PDB entry 6HBC | electron microscopy, 2.78 A resolution | chains A and C of the 5 polymer chains in the assembly

[Chain A]
Protein: Carbon dioxide concentrating mechanism protein CcmM
Organism: Synechococcus elongatus (strain PCC 7942)
Notes: fragment: SSUL domain 1
UniProtKB: Q03513 (CCMM_SYNE7); numbering as in UniProt (aligned over 225-313)
Amino-acid sequence (92 residues; numbered 222 to 313; the number before each row is that of its first residue):
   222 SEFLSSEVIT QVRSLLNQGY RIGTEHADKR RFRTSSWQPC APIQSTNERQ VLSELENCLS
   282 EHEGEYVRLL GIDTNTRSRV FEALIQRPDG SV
Unresolved in the structure: 222-224, 311-313
Sequence notes: expression tag (222-224)
UniProt features mapped onto this chain:
  - mutagenesis: R251 to R252 (Prevents RuBisCO condensation), C279 (C279S: About 2-fold increased doubling time, about 15% increase in CO(2) requirement)

[Chain C]
Protein: Ribulose bisphosphate carboxylase large chain
Organism: Synechococcus elongatus (strain PCC 7942)
Notes: EC 4.1.1.39; fragment: Rubisco large subunit
UniProtKB: Q31NB3 (RBL_SYNE7); residues 4-475 here correspond to UniProt positions 1-472 (UniProt number = residue number - 3)
Amino-acid sequence (472 residues; each row starts with the number of its first residue):
     4 MPKTQSAAGY KAGVKDYKLT YYTPDYTPKD TDLLAAFRFS PQPGVPADEA GAAIAAESST
    64 GTWTTVWTDL LTDMDRYKGK CYHIEPVQGE ENSYFAFIAY PLDLFEEGSV TNILTSIVGN
   124 VFGFKAIRSL RLEDIRFPVA LVKTFQGPPH GIQVERDLLN KYGRPMLGCT IKPKLGLSAK
   184 NYGRAVYECL RGGLDFTKDD ENINSQPFQR WRDRFLFVAD AIHKSQAETG EIKGHYLNVT
   244 APTCEEMMKR AEFAKELGMP IIMHDFLTAG FTANTTLAKW CRDNGVLLHI HRAMHAVIDR
   304 QRNHGIHFRV LAKCLRLSGG DHLHSGTVVG KLEGDKASTL GFVDLMREDH IEADRSRGVF
   364 FTQDWASMPG VLPVASGGIH VWHMPALVEI FGDDSVLQFG GGTLGHPWGN APGATANRVA
   424 LEACVQARNE GRDLYREGGD ILREAGKWSP ELAAALDLWK EIKFEFETMD KL
Unresolved in the structure: 4-19, 332-337, 466-475

[Chain A / chain C interface]
Residue-residue contacts (16):
  R252(A) with D76(C), salt bridge
  T255(A) with R79(C)
  S257(A) with D76(C), hydrogen bond
  Q259(A) with D78(C), hydrogen bond
  P263(A) with D28(C)
  I293(A) with T30(C)
  R298(A) with P27(C); T30(C); P31(C); Y85(C); H86(C)
  S299(A) with T30(C)
  R300(A) with Y29(C); T30(C), hydrogen bond (side chain-backbone); P31(C); K32(C)
Also at the interface, not in a pair above, chain A (10 interface residues in all): E246
Also at the interface, not in a pair above, chain C (12 interface residues in all): D33

[Overview]
Chain A and chain C form an interface of 10 and 12 residues respectively, with 3 hydrogen bonds and 1 salt
bridge. Polar pairs include R252(A)-D76(C), S257(A)-D76(C) and Q259(A)-D78(C). UniProt lists 3 mutagenesis
sites on chain A.
Here chain A is Carbon dioxide concentrating mechanism protein CcmM and chain C is Ribulose bisphosphate
carboxylase large chain, both from Synechococcus elongatus (strain PCC 7942). Entry 6HBC (Structure of the
repeat unit in the network formed by CcmM and Rubisco from Synechococcus elongatus) was determined by electron
microscopy together with 6HBA and 6HBB from the same study.
